PDB entry 8WJG | electron microscopy, 3.00 A resolution | chain A

== Chain A ==
Protein: Solute carrier family 22 member 12
From: Homo sapiens
UniProt: Q96S37 (S22AC_HUMAN); numbering as in UniProt (aligned over 1-538)
Sequence (538 residues; numbered 1 to 538; the number before each row is that of its first residue):
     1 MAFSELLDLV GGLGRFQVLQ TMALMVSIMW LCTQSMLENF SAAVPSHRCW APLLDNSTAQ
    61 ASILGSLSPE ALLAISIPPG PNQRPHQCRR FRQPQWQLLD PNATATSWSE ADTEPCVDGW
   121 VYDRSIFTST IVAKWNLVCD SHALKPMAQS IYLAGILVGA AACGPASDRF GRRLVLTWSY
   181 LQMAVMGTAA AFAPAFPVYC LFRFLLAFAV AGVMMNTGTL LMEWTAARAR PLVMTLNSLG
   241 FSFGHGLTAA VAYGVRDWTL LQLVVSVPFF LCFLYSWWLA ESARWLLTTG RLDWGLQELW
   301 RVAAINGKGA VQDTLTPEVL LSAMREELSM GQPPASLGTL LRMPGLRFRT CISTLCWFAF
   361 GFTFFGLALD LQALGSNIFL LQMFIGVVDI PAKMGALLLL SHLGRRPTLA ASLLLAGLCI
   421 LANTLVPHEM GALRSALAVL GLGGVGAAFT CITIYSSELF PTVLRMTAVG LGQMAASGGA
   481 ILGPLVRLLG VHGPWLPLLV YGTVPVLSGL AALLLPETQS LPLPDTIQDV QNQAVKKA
Disordered / not traced: 330-334
Cystine bridges: Cys-49/Cys-116, Cys-88/Cys-139
Differences from the reference sequence: conflict Ser-477 (Arg in Q96S37)
UniProt features mapped onto this chain:
  - glycosylation (N-linked (GlcNAc...) asparagine): Asn-56, Asn-102
  - natural variant: Ile-75 (I75T: In RHUC1; uncertain significance), Arg-90 (R90H: In RHUC1), Val-138 (V138M: In RHUC1), Gly-164 (G164S: In RHUC1), Thr-217 (T217M: In RHUC1), Arg-284 (R284G: In some gout patients; uncertain significance), Gly-290 (G290C: In some gout patients; uncertain significance), Gln-297 (Q297E: In some gout patients; uncertain significance), Glu-298 (E298D: In RHUC1), Ile-305 (I305S: In some gout patients; uncertain significance), Asp-313 to Pro-333 (deletion: In RHUC1; uncertain significance), Arg-347 (R347S: In RHUC1; uncertain significance), 6 further natural variant entries in UniProt

== Overview ==
Chain A is Solute carrier family 22 member 12 (Homo sapiens); the structure, Cryo-EM structure of
URAT1(R477S), was determined by electron microscopy, deposited together with 8WJH and 8WJQ.
